Entry 4G7O (X-ray diffraction, 2.99 A resolution); this record covers chains D and F of the 9 polymer chains in the assembly.

Chain D:
Protein: DNA-directed RNA polymerase subunit beta'
Organism: Thermus thermophilus
Notes: EC 2.7.7.6
Reference sequence: Q8RQE8 (RPOC_THET8); numbering as in UniProt (aligned over 1-1524)
Amino-acid sequence (1524 residues; row label = number of the first residue in the row):
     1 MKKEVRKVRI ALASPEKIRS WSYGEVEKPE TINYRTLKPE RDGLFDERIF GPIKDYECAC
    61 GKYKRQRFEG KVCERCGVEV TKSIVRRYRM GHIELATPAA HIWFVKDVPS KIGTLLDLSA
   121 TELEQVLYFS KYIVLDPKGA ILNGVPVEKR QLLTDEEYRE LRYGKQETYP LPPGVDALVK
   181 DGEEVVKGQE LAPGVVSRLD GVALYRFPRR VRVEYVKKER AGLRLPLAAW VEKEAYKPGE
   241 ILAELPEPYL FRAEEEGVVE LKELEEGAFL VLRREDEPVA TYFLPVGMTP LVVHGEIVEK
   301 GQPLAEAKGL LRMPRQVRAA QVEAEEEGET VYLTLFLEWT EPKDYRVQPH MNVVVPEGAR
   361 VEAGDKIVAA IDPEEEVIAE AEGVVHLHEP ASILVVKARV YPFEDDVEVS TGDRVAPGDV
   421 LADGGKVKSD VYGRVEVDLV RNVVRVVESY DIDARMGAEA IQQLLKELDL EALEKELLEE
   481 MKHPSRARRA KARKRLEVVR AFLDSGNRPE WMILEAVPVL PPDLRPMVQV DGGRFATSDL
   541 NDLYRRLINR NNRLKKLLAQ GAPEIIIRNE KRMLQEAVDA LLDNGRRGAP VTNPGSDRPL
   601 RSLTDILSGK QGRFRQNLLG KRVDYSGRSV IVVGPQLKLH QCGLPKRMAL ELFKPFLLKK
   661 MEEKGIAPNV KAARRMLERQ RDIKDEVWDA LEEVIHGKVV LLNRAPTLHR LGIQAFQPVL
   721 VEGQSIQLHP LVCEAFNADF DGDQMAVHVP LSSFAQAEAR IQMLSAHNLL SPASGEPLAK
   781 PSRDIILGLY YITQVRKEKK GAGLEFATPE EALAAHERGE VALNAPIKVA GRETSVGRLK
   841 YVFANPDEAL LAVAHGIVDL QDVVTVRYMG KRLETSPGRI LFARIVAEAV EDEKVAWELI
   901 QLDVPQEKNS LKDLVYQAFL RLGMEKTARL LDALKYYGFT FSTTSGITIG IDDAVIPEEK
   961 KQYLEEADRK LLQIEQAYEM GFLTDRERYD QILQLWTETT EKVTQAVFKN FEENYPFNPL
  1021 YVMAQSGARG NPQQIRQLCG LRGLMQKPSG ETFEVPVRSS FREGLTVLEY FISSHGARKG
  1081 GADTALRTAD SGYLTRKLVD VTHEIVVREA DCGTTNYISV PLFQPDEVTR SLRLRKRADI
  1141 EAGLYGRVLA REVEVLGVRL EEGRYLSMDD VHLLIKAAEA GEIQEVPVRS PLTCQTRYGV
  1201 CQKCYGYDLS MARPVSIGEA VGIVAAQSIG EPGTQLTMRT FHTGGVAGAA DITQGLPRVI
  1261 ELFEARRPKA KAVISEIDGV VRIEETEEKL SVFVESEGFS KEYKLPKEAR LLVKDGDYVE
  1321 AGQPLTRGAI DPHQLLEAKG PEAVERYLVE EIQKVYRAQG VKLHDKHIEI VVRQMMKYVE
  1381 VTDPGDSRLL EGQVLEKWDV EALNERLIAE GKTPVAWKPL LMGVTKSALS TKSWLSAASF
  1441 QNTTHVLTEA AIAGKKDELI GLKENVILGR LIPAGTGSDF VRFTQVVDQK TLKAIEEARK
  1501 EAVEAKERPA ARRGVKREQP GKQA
Not modelled in the structure: 1-2, 1238-1251, 1499-1524
Bound ions: Zn2+ site 1: Cys58, Cys60, Cys73, Cys76; Mg2+ site 1: Asp739, Asp741, Asp743 (shared with 1 residue of chain I); Mg2+ site 2 near Lys840 (its only coordinating residue here); Zn2+ site 2: Cys1112, Cys1194, Cys1201, Cys1204

Chain F:
Protein: RNA polymerase sigma factor
Organism: Thermus thermophilus
Reference sequence: Q5SKW1 (Q5SKW1_THET8); numbering as in UniProt (aligned over 1-423)
Amino-acid sequence (443 residues; each row starts with the number of its first residue; numbers below 1 keep their minus sign (Met-19 is residue -19)):
   -19 MGSSHHHHHH SSGLVPRGSH MKKSKRKNAQ AQEAQETEVL VQEEAEELPE FPEGEPDPDL
    41 EDPDLTLEDD LLDLPEEGEG LDLEEEEEDL PIPKISTSDP VRQYLHEIGQ VPLLTLEEEV
   101 ELARKVEEGM EAIKKLSEIT GLDPDLIREV VRAKILGSAR VRHIPGLKET LDPKTVEEID
   161 QKLKSLPKEH KRYLHIAREG EAARQHLIEA NLRLVVSIAK KYTGRGLSFL DLIQEGNQGL
   221 IRAVEKFEYK RRFKFSTYAT WWIRQAINRA IADQARTIRI PVHMVETINK LSRTARQLQQ
   281 ELGREPTYEE IAEAMGPGWD AKRVEETLKI AQEPVSLETP IGDEKDSFYG DFIPDEHLPS
   341 PVDAATQSLL SEELEKALSK LSEREAMVLK LRKGLIDGRE HTLEEVGAFF GVTRERIRQI
   401 ENKALRKLKY HESRTRKLRD FLD
Not modelled in the structure: -19 to 77
Sequence notes: expression tag (-19 to 0)

Chain D / chain F interface:
Residue-residue contacts (140):
  Glu30(D) - Arg259(F)
  Thr31(D) - Thr257(F)  hydrogen bond (side chain-backbone)
  Thr31(D) - Ile258(F)
  Ile32(D) - Ile258(F)  hydrophobic
  Tyr34(D) - Ile258(F)  hydrophobic
  Tyr34(D) - Arg259(F)
  Tyr34(D) - Ile260(F)  hydrophobic
  Tyr34(D) - Pro261(F)
  Tyr34(D) - Met264(F)
  Tyr34(D) - Ile310(F)  hydrophobic
  Ile53(D) - His337(F)
  Asp55(D) - His337(F)  salt bridge
  Arg65(D) - Gly378(F)  hydrogen bond (side chain-backbone)
  Arg65(D) - Glu380(F)  salt bridge
  Arg67(D) - Asp377(F)  salt bridge
  Arg67(D) - Gly378(F)
  Arg67(D) - Arg379(F)
  Ser83(D) - His337(F)  hydrogen bond
  Tyr128(D) - Gln83(F)
  Phe129(D) - Gln83(F)
  Phe129(D) - Glu87(F)
  Tyr163(D) - Leu136(F)
  Arg206(D) - Glu101(F)  salt bridge
  Phe207(D) - Glu97(F)
  Phe207(D) - Glu98(F)
  Phe207(D) - Glu101(F)
  Arg209(D) - Glu97(F)  salt bridge
  Pro349(D) - Glu97(F)
  His350(D) - Leu96(F)
  His350(D) - Val100(F)
  His350(D) - Arg232(F)
  Asn352(D) - Arg104(F)
  Ile371(D) - Tyr229(F)  hydrophobic
  Ile371(D) - Lys230(F)
  Ile371(D) - Arg232(F)
  Ala391(D) - Glu97(F)
  Asp406(D) - Lys168(F)
  Asp406(D) - Lys171(F)  salt bridge
  Val407(D) - Lys171(F)  hydrogen bond (backbone-side chain)
  Val407(D) - His175(F)
  Glu408(D) - Lys171(F)  salt bridge
  Val409(D) - His175(F)
  Ser410(D) - Lys164(F)
  Ser410(D) - Leu174(F)
  Ser410(D) - His175(F)  hydrogen bond
  Ser410(D) - Arg178(F)
  Thr411(D) - Ile135(F)
  Thr411(D) - His175(F)
  Thr411(D) - Arg178(F)  hydrogen bond (backbone-side chain)
  Gly412(D) - Lys134(F)
  Gly412(D) - Ile135(F)
  Asp413(D) - Lys134(F)  salt bridge
  Asp413(D) - Lys164(F)  salt bridge
  Asp413(D) - Arg178(F)  salt bridge
  Arg434(D) - Ile135(F)  hydrogen bond (side chain-backbone)
  Val437(D) - His175(F)
  Leu439(D) - Arg172(F)
  Leu439(D) - Ile176(F)  hydrophobic
  Pro526(D) - Leu317(F)  hydrophobic
  Met527(D) - Thr257(F)
  Val530(D) - Tyr329(F)
  Val530(D) - Ile333(F)  hydrophobic
  Arg534(D) - Gln312(F)  hydrogen bond
  Arg534(D) - Glu313(F)  hydrogen bond (side chain-backbone)
  Phe535(D) - Pro314(F)
  Phe535(D) - Val315(F)  hydrogen bond (backbone-backbone)
  Ala536(D) - Val315(F)
  Ala536(D) - Leu317(F)  hydrophobic
  Ala536(D) - Tyr329(F)  hydrophobic
  Thr537(D) - Val315(F)  hydrogen bond (backbone-backbone)
  Thr537(D) - Ser316(F)
  Thr537(D) - Leu317(F)  hydrogen bond (backbone-backbone)
  Ser538(D) - Leu317(F)
  Ser538(D) - Glu318(F)
  Asp539(D) - Ser316(F)  hydrogen bond
  Asp539(D) - Glu318(F)  hydrogen bond (backbone-side chain)
  Asp542(D) - Thr257(F)  hydrogen bond
  Arg545(D) - Gln254(F)  hydrogen bond (side chain-backbone)
  Arg545(D) - Arg256(F)
  Arg545(D) - Thr257(F)
  Asn549(D) - Gln254(F)
  Arg550(D) - Ser208(F)  hydrogen bond
  Arg550(D) - Asp211(F)  salt bridge
  Arg553(D) - Asp211(F)  salt bridge
  Arg553(D) - Gln214(F)
  Arg553(D) - Glu215(F)  salt bridge
  Arg553(D) - Gln218(F)
  Lys555(D) - Arg142(F)  hydrogen bond (backbone-side chain)
  Lys556(D) - Gln218(F)  hydrogen bond
  Leu557(D) - Gln214(F)
  Leu558(D) - Arg140(F)
  Leu558(D) - Arg142(F)
  Ala559(D) - Arg142(F)
  Ala559(D) - Ile144(F)  hydrophobic
  Gln560(D) - Arg132(F)
  Gln560(D) - Arg184(F)  hydrogen bond (backbone-side chain)
  Gln560(D) - Ile221(F)
  Gln560(D) - Arg222(F)
  Gly561(D) - Arg132(F)
  Gly561(D) - Arg140(F)
  Gly561(D) - Arg184(F)  hydrogen bond (backbone-side chain)
  Gly561(D) - Gln185(F)
  Ala562(D) - Arg140(F)  hydrogen bond (backbone-side chain)
  Ala562(D) - Ile221(F)  hydrophobic
  Pro563(D) - Gln185(F)
  Pro563(D) - Ile188(F)  hydrophobic
  Pro563(D) - Glu189(F)
  Glu564(D) - Arg140(F)  salt bridge
  Ile565(D) - Glu87(F)
  Ile565(D) - Ile88(F)  hydrophobic
  Ile565(D) - Val91(F)  hydrophobic
  Ile566(D) - Leu192(F)  hydrophobic
  Ile566(D) - Gln214(F)  hydrogen bond (backbone-side chain)
  Ile566(D) - Asn217(F)
  Ile567(D) - Arg140(F)
  Arg568(D) - Glu87(F)  salt bridge
  Asn569(D) - Tyr84(F)
  Asn569(D) - Gln214(F)  hydrogen bond
  Glu570(D) - Gln214(F)  hydrogen bond
  Arg572(D) - Pro80(F)
  Arg572(D) - Gln83(F)  hydrogen bond
  Arg572(D) - Glu87(F)  salt bridge
  Met573(D) - Leu210(F)  hydrophobic
  Met573(D) - Asp211(F)
  Met573(D) - Gln214(F)
  Glu576(D) - Pro80(F)
  Arg587(D) - Ser78(F)
  Arg598(D) - Ser316(F)  hydrogen bond
  Arg598(D) - Glu318(F)
  Arg601(D) - Glu318(F)
  Arg601(D) - Phe328(F)
  Lys610(D) - Lys325(F)
  Gln611(D) - Lys325(F)
  Gln611(D) - Asp326(F)  hydrogen bond (side chain-backbone)
  Asn669(D) - Asp420(F)  hydrogen bond
  Lys671(D) - Thr346(F)
  Lys671(D) - Asp420(F)
  Lys671(D) - Asp423(F)  salt bridge
  Ala672(D) - Asp420(F)
  Arg674(D) - Val342(F)
Other interface residues (no listed pair), chain D (83 interface residues in all): Ile84, Ser130, Arg159, Arg162, Asp372, Glu375, Val528, Pro594, Pro668, Arg675
Other interface residues (no listed pair), chain F (90 interface residues in all): Gln90, Glu129, Gly137, Ser138, Pro145, Asp160, Leu166, Glu179, Gly206, Ile213, Pro320, Leu338, Gly374, Lys417, Leu422

Overview:
83 residues of chain D face 90 of chain F across their interface, with 29 hydrogen bonds and 17 salt bridges.
Among the polar pairs are Asp55(D)-His337(F), Arg65(D)-Glu380(F) and Arg67(D)-Asp377(F). Cys58(D), Cys60(D),
Cys73(D) and Cys76(D) form the Zn2+ site 1.
Chain D is DNA-directed RNA polymerase subunit beta' and chain F is RNA polymerase sigma factor, both from
Thermus thermophilus; the structure, Crystal structure of Thermus thermophilus transcription initiation
complex containing 2 nt of RNA, was determined by X-ray diffraction (same publication as 4G7H and 4G7Z).
